Entry 7KEE (X-ray diffraction, 3.45 A resolution); this record covers chains A and B of the 13 polymer chains in the assembly.

[Chain A]
Molecule: DNA-directed RNA polymerase II subunit RPB1
From: Saccharomyces cerevisiae (strain ATCC 204508 / S288c)
Notes: EC 2.7.7.6
Reference sequence: P04050 (RPB1_YEAST); numbering as in UniProt (aligned over 1-1733)
Amino-acid sequence (1733 residues; numbered 1 to 1733; the number before each row is that of its first residue):
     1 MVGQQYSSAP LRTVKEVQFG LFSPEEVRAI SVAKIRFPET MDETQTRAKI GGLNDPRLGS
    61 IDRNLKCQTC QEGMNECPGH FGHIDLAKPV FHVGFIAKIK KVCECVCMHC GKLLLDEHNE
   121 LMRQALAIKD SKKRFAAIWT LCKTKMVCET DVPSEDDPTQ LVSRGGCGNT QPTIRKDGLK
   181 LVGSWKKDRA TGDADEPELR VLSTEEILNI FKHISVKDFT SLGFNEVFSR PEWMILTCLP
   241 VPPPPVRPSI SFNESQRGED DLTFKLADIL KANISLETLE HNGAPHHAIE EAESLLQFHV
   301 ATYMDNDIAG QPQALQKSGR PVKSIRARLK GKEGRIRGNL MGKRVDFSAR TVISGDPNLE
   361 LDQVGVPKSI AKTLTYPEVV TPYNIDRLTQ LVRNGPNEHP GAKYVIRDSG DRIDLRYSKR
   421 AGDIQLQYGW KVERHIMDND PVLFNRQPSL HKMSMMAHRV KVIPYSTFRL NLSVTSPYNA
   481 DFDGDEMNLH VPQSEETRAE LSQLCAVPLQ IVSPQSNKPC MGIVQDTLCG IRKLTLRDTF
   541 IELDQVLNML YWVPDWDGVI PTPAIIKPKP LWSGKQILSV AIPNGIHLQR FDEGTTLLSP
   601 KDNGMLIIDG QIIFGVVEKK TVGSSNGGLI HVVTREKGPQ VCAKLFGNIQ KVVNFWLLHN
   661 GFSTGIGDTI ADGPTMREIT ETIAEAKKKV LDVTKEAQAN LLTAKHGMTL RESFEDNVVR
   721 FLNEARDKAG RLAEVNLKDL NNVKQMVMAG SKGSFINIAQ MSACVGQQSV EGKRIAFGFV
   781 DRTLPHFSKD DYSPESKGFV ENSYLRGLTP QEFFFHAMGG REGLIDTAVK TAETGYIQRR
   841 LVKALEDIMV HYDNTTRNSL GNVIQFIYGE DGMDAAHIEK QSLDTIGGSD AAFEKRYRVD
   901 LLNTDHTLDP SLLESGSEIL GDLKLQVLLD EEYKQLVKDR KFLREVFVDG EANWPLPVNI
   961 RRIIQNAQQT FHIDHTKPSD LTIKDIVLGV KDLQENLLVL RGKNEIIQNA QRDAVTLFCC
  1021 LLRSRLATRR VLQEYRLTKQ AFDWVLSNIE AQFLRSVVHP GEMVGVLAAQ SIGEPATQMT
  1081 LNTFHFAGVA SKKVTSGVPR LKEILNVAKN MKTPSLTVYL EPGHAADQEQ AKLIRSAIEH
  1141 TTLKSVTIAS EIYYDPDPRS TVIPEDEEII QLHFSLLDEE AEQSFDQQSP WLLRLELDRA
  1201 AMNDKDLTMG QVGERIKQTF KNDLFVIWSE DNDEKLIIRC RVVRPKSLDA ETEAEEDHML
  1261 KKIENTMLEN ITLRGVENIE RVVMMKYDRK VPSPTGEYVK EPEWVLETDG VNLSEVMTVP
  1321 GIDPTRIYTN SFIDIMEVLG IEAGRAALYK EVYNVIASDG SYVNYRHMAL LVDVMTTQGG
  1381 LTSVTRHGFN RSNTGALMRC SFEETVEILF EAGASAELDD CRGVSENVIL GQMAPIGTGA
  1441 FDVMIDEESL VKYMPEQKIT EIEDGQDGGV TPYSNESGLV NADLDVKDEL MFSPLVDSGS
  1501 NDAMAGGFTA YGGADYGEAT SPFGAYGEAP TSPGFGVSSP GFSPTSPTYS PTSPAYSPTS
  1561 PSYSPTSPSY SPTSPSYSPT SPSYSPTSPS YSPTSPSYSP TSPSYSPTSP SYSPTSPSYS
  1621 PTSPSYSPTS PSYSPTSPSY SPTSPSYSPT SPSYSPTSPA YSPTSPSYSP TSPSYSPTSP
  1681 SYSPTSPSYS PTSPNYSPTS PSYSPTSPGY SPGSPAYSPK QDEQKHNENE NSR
Disordered / not traced: 1-2, 150-160, 187-198, 1082-1091, 1177-1186, 1244-1253, 1446-1733
Metal / ion sites: Zn2+ site 1: Cys67, Cys70, Cys77; Zn2+ site 2: Cys110, Cys148, Cys167; Mg2+: Asp483, Asp485
Ligand contacts: WCG ((1S)-1,4-anhydro-5-O-[(R)-hydroxy{[(S)-hydroxy(phosphonooxy)phosphoryl]oxy}phosphoryl]-1-(3-methoxynaphthalen-2-yl)-D-ribitol): Asn479, Asp481, Asp483, Lys752
Swiss-Prot annotation at these positions:
  - region: Pro248 to Asp260 (Lid loop), Asn306 to Lys323 (Rudder loop), Pro810 to Glu822 (Bridging helix)
  - binding site (Zn(2+)): Cys67, Cys70, Cys77, His80, Cys107, Cys110, Cys148, Cys167
  - binding site (Mg(2+)): Asp481, Asp483, Asp485
  - modified residue: Thr1471 (Phosphothreonine)
  - cross-link (Glycyl lysine isopeptide (Lys-Gly)): Lys695 (interchain with G-Cter in ubiquitin), Lys1246 (interchain with G-Cter in ubiquitin), Lys1350 (interchain with G-Cter in ubiquitin)
  - natural variant: Ser1653 to Pro1659 (deletion: In strain: A364A)
  - mutagenesis: Lys1246 (K1246R: Impairs ubiquitination during transcription stress)

[Chain B]
Molecule: DNA-directed RNA polymerase II subunit RPB2
From: Saccharomyces cerevisiae (strain ATCC 204508 / S288c)
Notes: EC 2.7.7.6
Reference sequence: P08518 (RPB2_YEAST); numbering as in UniProt (aligned over 1-1224)
Amino-acid sequence (1224 residues; row label = number of the first residue in the row):
     1 MSDLANSEKY YDEDPYGFED ESAPITAEDS WAVISAFFRE KGLVSQQLDS FNQFVDYTLQ
    61 DIICEDSTLI LEQLAQHTTE SDNISRKYEI SFGKIYVTKP MVNESDGVTH ALYPQEARLR
   121 NLTYSSGLFV DVKKRTYEAI DVPGRELKYE LIAEESEDDS ESGKVFIGRL PIMLRSKNCY
   181 LSEATESDLY KLKECPFDMG GYFIINGSEK VLIAQERSAG NIVQVFKKAA PSPISHVAEI
   241 RSALEKGSRF ISTLQVKLYG REGSSARTIK ATLPYIKQDI PIVIIFRALG IIPDGEILEH
   301 ICYDVNDWQM LEMLKPCVED GFVIQDRETA LDFIGRRGTA LGIKKEKRIQ YAKDILQKEF
   361 LPHITQLEGF ESRKAFFLGY MINRLLLCAL DRKDQDDRDH FGKKRLDLAG PLLAQLFKTL
   421 FKKLTKDIFR YMQRTVEEAH DFNMKLAINA KTITSGLKYA LATGNWGEQK KAMSSRAGVS
   481 QVLNRYTYSS TLSHLRRTNT PIGRDGKLAK PRQLHNTHWG LVCPAETPEG QACGLVKNLS
   541 LMSCISVGTD PMPIITFLSE WGMEPLEDYV PHQSPDATRV FVNGVWHGVH RNPARLMETL
   601 RTLRRKGDIN PEVSMIRDIR EKELKIFTDA GRVYRPLFIV EDDESLGHKE LKVRKGHIAK
   661 LMATEYQDIE GGFEDVEEYT WSSLLNEGLV EYIDAEEEES ILIAMQPEDL EPAEANEEND
   721 LDVDPAKRIR VSHHATTFTH CEIHPSMILG VAASIIPFPD HNQSPRNTYQ SAMGKQAMGV
   781 FLTNYNVRMD TMANILYYPQ KPLGTTRAME YLKFRELPAG QNAIVAIACY SGYNQEDSMI
   841 MNQSSIDRGL FRSLFFRSYM DQEKKYGMSI TETFEKPQRT NTLRMKHGTY DKLDDDGLIA
   901 PGVRVSGEDV IIGKTTPISP DEEELGQRTA YHSKRDASTP LRSTENGIVD QVLVTTNQDG
   961 LKFVKVRVRT TKIPQIGDKF ASRHGQKGTI GITYRREDMP FTAEGIVPDL IINPHAIPSR
  1021 MTVAHLIECL LSKVAALSGN EGDASPFTDI TVEGISKLLR EHGYQSRGFE VMYNGHTGKK
  1081 LMAQIFFGPT YYQRLRHMVD DKIHARARGP MQVLTRQPVE GRSRDGGLRF GEMERDCMIA
  1141 HGAASFLKER LMEASDAFRV HICGICGLMT VIAKLNHNQF ECKGCDNKID IYQIHIPYAA
  1201 KLLFQELMAM NITPRLYTDR SRDF
Disordered / not traced: 1-19, 71-89, 135-163, 336-344, 438-445, 503-508, 669-677, 716-721, 920-932
Metal / ion sites: Zn2+: Cys1163, Cys1182, Cys1185
Ligand contacts: WCG ((1S)-1,4-anhydro-5-O-[(R)-hydroxy{[(S)-hydroxy(phosphonooxy)phosphoryl]oxy}phosphoryl]-1-(3-methoxynaphthalen-2-yl)-D-ribitol): Arg766, Tyr769, Asp837, Ser1019, Arg1020
From the paper describing this entry:
  - binding site for WCG: Arg766, Ser1019, Arg1020

[How chain A and chain B interact]
Pairs across the interface - 378 pairs, chain A then chain B:
  Gly3(A) with His1195(B)
  Gln5(A) with Arg1159(B), hydrogen bond (backbone-side chain); Leu1175(B); Asn1176(B), hydrogen bond
  Tyr6(A) with Arg1159(B); Leu1175(B)
  Ser7(A) with Arg1159(B), hydrogen bond; Phe1180(B); Gln1193(B), hydrogen bond
  Ser8(A) with Asn1178(B)
  Ala9(A) with Gln1193(B), hydrogen bond (backbone-side chain)
  Pro10(A) with Ile1191(B); Tyr1192(B); Gln1193(B), hydrogen bond (backbone-backbone)
  Leu11(A) with Gln1193(B); His1195(B)
  Arg12(A) with Tyr1192(B), hydrogen bond; Gln1193(B), hydrogen bond (backbone-backbone); Ile1194(B); Thr1218(B), hydrogen bond
  Thr13(A) with Thr1218(B)
  Val14(A) with Ile1194(B), hydrophobic; Leu1216(B), hydrophobic
  Lys15(A) with Tyr1217(B); Thr1218(B), hydrogen bond (side chain-backbone); Arg1220(B)
  Glu16(A) with Tyr1217(B), hydrogen bond (backbone-backbone); Asp1219(B); Arg1220(B); Arg1222(B), salt bridge
  Val17(A) with Arg1215(B); Leu1216(B), hydrophobic
  Gln18(A) with Thr1213(B); Pro1214(B); Arg1215(B), hydrogen bond (backbone-backbone)
  Phe19(A) with Thr1213(B); Pro1214(B), hydrophobic
  Gly20(A) with Ile1212(B); Thr1213(B)
  Leu21(A) with Asn1211(B); Thr1213(B)
  Phe22(A) with Leu1168(B), hydrophobic; Met1208(B); Asn1211(B), hydrogen bond (backbone-backbone); Thr1213(B)
  Glu26(A) with Arg1215(B), salt bridge
  Ala29(A) with Lys1183(B); Gly1184(B)
  Ile30(A) with Thr1170(B); Lys1183(B); Gly1184(B)
  Ser31(A) with Lys1183(B)
  Cys70(A) with Ala1173(B); Lys1174(B)
  Gln71(A) with His1177(B)
  Glu72(A) with Ala1173(B); Lys1174(B); Leu1175(B), hydrogen bond (side chain-backbone); Asn1176(B), hydrogen bond
  Met74(A) with Arg1116(B)
  Asn75(A) with Arg1116(B), hydrogen bond; Phe1158(B)
  Glu76(A) with Arg1159(B), salt bridge; Leu1175(B)
  Pro78(A) with Lys1201(B), hydrogen bond (backbone-side chain); Gln1205(B), hydrogen bond (backbone-side chain)
  Gly79(A) with Gln1205(B), hydrogen bond (backbone-side chain)
  Phe81(A) with Gln1205(B); Met1208(B), hydrophobic; Ala1209(B)
  His92(A) with Met1210(B), hydrogen bond (side chain-backbone)
  Pro240(A) with Met1208(B); Ala1209(B)
  Pro242(A) with Ala1209(B)
  Pro243(A) with Gln1205(B)
  Pro245(A) with Leu1114(B); Tyr1198(B)
  Val246(A) with Gln1205(B)
  Phe252(A) with Lys865(B)
  Asn253(A) with Lys865(B)
  Glu254(A) with Ile918(B)
  Ser255(A) with Ile918(B)
  Met304(A) with Met1210(B), hydrophobic
  Ser318(A) with Gln469(B), hydrogen bond (side chain-backbone); Lys470(B)
  Gly319(A) with Lys471(B)
  Ile325(A) with Met1210(B), hydrophobic
  Arg328(A) with Glu1206(B), salt bridge
  Leu329(A) with Glu1206(B)
  Arg335(A) with Leu1114(B); Leu1202(B); Glu1206(B), salt bridge
  Ile336(A) with Leu1203(B), hydrophobic
  Arg337(A) with Glu1132(B), salt bridge
  Gly338(A) with Arg1129(B), hydrogen bond (backbone-side chain)
  Asn339(A) with Thr1115(B); Gln1117(B), hydrogen bond (backbone-side chain); Ala1199(B)
  Leu340(A) with Ala1199(B), hydrophobic
  Met341(A) with Phe1130(B); Gly1131(B); Glu1132(B); Arg1135(B)
  Gly342(A) with Arg1129(B), hydrogen bond (backbone-side chain); Phe1130(B)
  Lys343(A) with Gln1117(B); Leu1128(B); Arg1129(B); Phe1130(B), hydrogen bond (backbone-backbone); Leu1151(B), hydrogen bond (side chain-backbone); Ser1155(B); Asp1156(B), salt bridge; Pro1197(B)
  Arg344(A) with Gln1117(B); Pro1118(B); Glu1120(B), salt bridge; Gly1127(B); Leu1128(B); Arg1129(B); Ser1155(B), hydrogen bond (backbone-side chain)
  Val345(A) with Gly1127(B); Leu1128(B), hydrogen bond (backbone-backbone); Phe1130(B), hydrophobic; Arg1150(B); Ala1154(B)
  Asp346(A) with Arg1106(B), salt bridge; Arg1108(B); Met1111(B); Pro1118(B); Ala1154(B), hydrogen bond (backbone-backbone)
  Phe347(A) with Arg1106(B), hydrogen bond (backbone-backbone); Ala1107(B), hydrophobic; Arg1108(B); Arg1150(B)
  Ser348(A) with Ala1105(B); Arg1106(B), hydrogen bond (backbone-backbone); Leu1128(B); Arg1150(B)
  Ala349(A) with His1104(B)
  Arg350(A) with Ile1103(B); His1104(B), hydrogen bond (backbone-backbone); Leu1128(B)
  Thr351(A) with Val1099(B); Ile1103(B)
  Val352(A) with Val1099(B), hydrophobic
  Ser354(A) with Ile990(B)
  Gly355(A) with Tyr833(B)
  Asp356(A) with Tyr833(B), hydrogen bond
  Pro357(A) with Gly832(B); Tyr833(B)
  Asn358(A) with Tyr833(B)
  Ile370(A) with Ala1105(B), hydrophobic
  Thr373(A) with Ala1105(B)
  Arg412(A) with Arg1108(B)
  Glu433(A) with Arg1108(B), salt bridge
  Leu443(A) with Met1138(B), hydrophobic; Phe1146(B), hydrophobic
  Asn445(A) with Glu1134(B)
  Pro448(A) with Met1133(B), hydrophobic
  Ser449(A) with Met1133(B), hydrogen bond (side chain-backbone); Glu1134(B), hydrogen bond; Cys1137(B)
  His451(A) with Cys1137(B), hydrogen bond (backbone-side chain)
  Lys452(A) with Cys1137(B); Ala1140(B); His1141(B), hydrogen bond (backbone-side chain)
  Met455(A) with Phe1130(B), hydrophobic; Glu1134(B); Cys1137(B), hydrophobic; Met1138(B), hydrophobic; His1141(B), hydrogen bond (backbone-side chain)
  Tyr465(A) with Gln975(B); Ile976(B)
  Ser466(A) with Gln975(B), hydrogen bond; Asp1100(B), hydrogen bond; Ile1103(B)
  Thr467(A) with Ile976(B); Gly977(B)
  Arg469(A) with Tyr833(B); Ile976(B); Gly991(B), hydrogen bond (side chain-backbone)
  Leu472(A) with Gln835(B)
  Thr475(A) with Glu836(B), hydrogen bond
  Asp481(A) with Glu836(B); Arg1020(B), salt bridge
  Phe482(A) with Gln835(B); Glu836(B), hydrogen bond (backbone-backbone); Asp837(B); Ser838(B); Thr989(B)
  Asp483(A) with Glu836(B); Asp837(B); Lys987(B); Gly988(B); Thr989(B)
  Gly484(A) with Thr989(B)
  Glu486(A) with Lys1102(B)
  Asn488(A) with Leu1128(B)
  His490(A) with Arg1150(B), hydrogen bond
  Val491(A) with Arg1150(B)
  Pro492(A) with Glu1149(B)
  Gln493(A) with Glu1149(B), hydrogen bond (backbone-side chain)
  Ser494(A) with Glu1149(B), hydrogen bond
  Glu496(A) with Ser1145(B)
  Thr497(A) with Phe1146(B); Glu1149(B)
  Glu500(A) with Ala1143(B); Ala1144(B); Ser1145(B), hydrogen bond (side chain-backbone); Phe1146(B), hydrogen bond (side chain-backbone)
  Leu504(A) with His1141(B); Gly1142(B)
  Cys505(A) with His1141(B), hydrogen bond
  Gln510(A) with His1141(B)
  Val524(A) with Gln835(B)
  Gln525(A) with Glu836(B), hydrogen bond (side chain-backbone); His1015(B), hydrogen bond (backbone-side chain)
  Asp526(A) with Cys829(B), hydrogen bond; Gln835(B), hydrogen bond; His1015(B)
  Cys529(A) with His1015(B)
  Gln545(A) with Lys1079(B), hydrogen bond
  Leu657(A) with Cys829(B), hydrophobic
  Leu658(A) with Ser831(B); Asn1074(B), hydrogen bond (backbone-side chain); Leu1081(B)
  His659(A) with Asn1074(B), hydrogen bond; Thr1077(B); Leu1081(B)
  Asn660(A) with Leu1081(B); Met1082(B), hydrogen bond (backbone-backbone); Ala1083(B), hydrogen bond (backbone-backbone)
  Gly661(A) with Cys829(B); Leu1081(B); Ala1083(B)
  Phe662(A) with Ala828(B); Cys829(B), hydrogen bond (backbone-backbone); Pro1014(B)
  Ser663(A) with Ile827(B), hydrogen bond (side chain-backbone); Pro1014(B); Gln1084(B); Ile1085(B); Phe1086(B), hydrogen bond (side chain-backbone)
  Thr664(A) with Pro1014(B); Phe1086(B)
  Gly665(A) with Leu1026(B); Phe1069(B); Phe1086(B)
  Ile666(A) with Leu1026(B), hydrophobic; Ile1027(B), hydrophobic; Val1052(B), hydrophobic; Phe1086(B)
  Gly667(A) with Arg1067(B)
  Asp668(A) with Phe1069(B)
  Ile670(A) with Val1052(B), hydrophobic; Arg1067(B)
  Met676(A) with Pro725(B)
  Val743(A) with Pro1018(B), hydrophobic
  Met746(A) with Pro1014(B); His1015(B), hydrogen bond
  Ser751(A) with His1015(B)
  Lys752(A) with His1015(B); Pro1018(B); Ser1019(B)
  Asn757(A) with Pro1018(B); Met1021(B)
  Gln760(A) with Met1021(B), hydrogen bond
  Met761(A) with Met1021(B), hydrophobic; Val1023(B), hydrophobic
  Glu771(A) with Lys510(B)
  Ala776(A) with Asn516(B)
  Gly778(A) with His515(B); Asn516(B)
  Phe779(A) with Asn516(B); Thr517(B); Glu698(B); Glu699(B)
  Val780(A) with Glu699(B), hydrogen bond (backbone-side chain)
  Arg782(A) with Glu698(B), hydrogen bond (side chain-backbone); Glu699(B), hydrogen bond (side chain-backbone); Ser700(B); Ile701(B), hydrogen bond (side chain-backbone); Leu702(B)
  Thr783(A) with Asn516(B), hydrogen bond (backbone-side chain)
  Leu784(A) with Asn516(B)
  Pro785(A) with Glu698(B); Ile701(B); Leu702(B); Ile703(B), hydrogen bond (backbone-backbone)
  His786(A) with Trp519(B), hydrogen bond; Ile703(B); Met705(B); Glu742(B), salt bridge
  Phe787(A) with Leu702(B)
  Glu801(A) with Ile729(B)
  Asn802(A) with Arg728(B); Ile729(B), hydrogen bond (side chain-backbone)
  Tyr804(A) with His761(B); Asn762(B); Gln763(B); Met1021(B); Val1023(B), hydrophobic
  Leu805(A) with His761(B)
  Arg806(A) with Pro725(B); Lys727(B); Arg728(B); Ile729(B)
  Gly807(A) with Arg728(B), hydrogen bond (backbone-side chain); His761(B)
  Leu808(A) with Arg728(B), hydrogen bond (backbone-side chain); Asp760(B), hydrogen bond (backbone-backbone); Phe1047(B)
  Thr809(A) with Ile729(B); Phe1047(B)
  Pro810(A) with Pro745(B), hydrophobic; Phe1047(B), hydrophobic
  Gln811(A) with Met705(B)
  Phe813(A) with Leu749(B), hydrophobic; Pro759(B); Asn767(B)
  Phe814(A) with Leu514(B), hydrophobic; His515(B); Asn516(B); Trp519(B)
  His816(A) with Ser764(B)
  Ala817(A) with Leu514(B), hydrophobic; Pro524(B), hydrophobic; Ser764(B)
  Met818(A) with Leu514(B); Asn516(B)
  Arg821(A) with Arg512(B); Leu514(B); Cys523(B), hydrogen bond (side chain-backbone); Pro524(B), hydrogen bond (side chain-backbone); Ala525(B); Thr527(B)
  Glu822(A) with Gln513(B)
  Leu824(A) with Pro765(B), hydrophobic; Thr768(B)
  Ile825(A) with Arg512(B); Gln513(B)
  Ala828(A) with Gly530(B)
  Arg839(A) with Glu1132(B), salt bridge
  Val842(A) with Asp1136(B)
  Lys843(A) with Glu1132(B), salt bridge; Arg1135(B)
  Glu846(A) with Arg1135(B), salt bridge
  Met1063(A) with Ile1139(B)
  Val1066(A) with Asp1136(B); Ile1139(B), hydrophobic
  Gln1070(A) with Asp1136(B); Cys1137(B)
  Lys1144(A) with Gly263(B)
  Asn1265(A) with Gly263(B), hydrogen bond (side chain-backbone); Ser265(B)
  Glu1269(A) with Gly263(B)
  Leu1409(A) with Leu1207(B), hydrophobic; Ile1212(B)
  Phe1410(A) with Ile1212(B), hydrophobic
  Asp1420(A) with Arg1220(B), hydrogen bond (backbone-side chain)
  Arg1422(A) with Arg1220(B)
  Val1424(A) with Ile1139(B), hydrophobic
  Ile1429(A) with Pro1197(B); Ala1200(B)
  Leu1430(A) with His1195(B); Ile1196(B); Pro1197(B)
  Gly1431(A) with Lys1148(B); Met1152(B); Pro1197(B)
  Met1433(A) with Ala1144(B), hydrophobic; Ser1145(B), hydrogen bond
  Ala1434(A) with Ala1144(B)
  Ile1436(A) with Ala1144(B)
  Gly1437(A) with Gly1142(B)
  Thr1438(A) with Gly1142(B), hydrogen bond (side chain-backbone); Ala1144(B)
  Gly1439(A) with Ala1144(B)
Interface residues without a listed pair, chain A (215 interface residues in all): Val32, Cys77, His80, Phe228, Trp233, Pro248, Gln256, Tyr303, Arg320, Ile353, Leu374, Thr375, Gln447, Ala480, Leu501, Thr527, Glu542, Asp781, Ser788, Lys789, Glu795, Phe815, Gln838, Lys1261, Gly1413, Leu1418, Ser1425, Val1428, Gln1432
Interface residues without a listed pair, chain B (200 interface residues in all): Glu262, Glu312, Asp397, His518, Cys533, Arg620, Ala704, Ala726, Val731, His734, Ala735, Ile748, Tyr769, Tyr830, Tyr866, Arg935, Lys979, Thr993, Asn1013, Ile1017, Thr1022, Leu1030, His1076, Lys1080, Val1119, Leu1147, His1161, Cys1166, Ile1172, Phe1204

[In short]
The interface between chain A and chain B involves 215 residues on one side and 200 on the other, with 80
hydrogen bonds and 15 salt bridges. Polar pairs include Glu16(A)-Arg1222(B), Glu26(A)-Arg1215(B) and
Glu76(A)-Arg1159(B). Compound WCG is bound between chain A and chain B. The paper reports a binding site for
WCG at Arg766(B), Ser1019(B) and Arg1020(B).
Chain A is DNA-directed RNA polymerase II subunit RPB1 and chain B is DNA-directed RNA polymerase II subunit
RPB2, both from Saccharomyces cerevisiae (strain ATCC 204508 / S288c); the structure, RNA polymerase II
elongation complex with unnatural base dTPT3, rNaMTP bound to E-site, was determined by X-ray diffraction,
deposited together with 7KED and 7KEF.
